PDB entry 9MT2 | electron microscopy, 2.90 A resolution | chains F and I of the 9 polymer chains in the assembly

Chain F (and I):
Molecule: Pre-glycoprotein polyprotein GP complex
Source organism: Mammarenavirus machupoense
Notes: chain I of this document is another copy of the same molecule, construct and numbering; everything in this record applies to it too
Reference sequence: Q8AZ57 (Q8AZ57_MACHU); numbering as in UniProt (aligned over 263-496)
Chain sequence (234 residues; row label = number of the first residue in the row):
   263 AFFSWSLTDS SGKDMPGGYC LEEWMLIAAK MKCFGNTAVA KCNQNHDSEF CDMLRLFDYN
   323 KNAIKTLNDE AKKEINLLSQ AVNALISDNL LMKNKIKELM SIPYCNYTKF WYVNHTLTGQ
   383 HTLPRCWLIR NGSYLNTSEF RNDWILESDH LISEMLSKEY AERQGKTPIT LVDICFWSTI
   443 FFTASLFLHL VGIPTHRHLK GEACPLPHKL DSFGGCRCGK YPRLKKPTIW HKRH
Unresolved in the structure: 263-279
Differences from the reference sequence: conflict A333 (Ser in Q8AZ57), A343 (Thr in Q8AZ57)
Disulfides: C282-C295, C304-C313, C367-C388
Glycans and other covalent adducts: N-acetylglucosamine (NAG) linked to N368, N376, N393, N398
Bound ions: Zn2+ site 1: H458, H460, C466, H496; Zn2+ site 2: H470, C478, C480 (shared with 1 residue of chain A)

How chain F and chain I interact:
Pairs across the interface (33):
  H308(F) - H308(I)
  D309(F) - N305(I)
  N351(F) - A346(I)  hydrogen bond (side chain-backbone)
  M354(F) - L339(I)  hydrophobic
  M354(F) - Q342(I)
  I358(F) - Y321(I)  hydrophobic
  I358(F) - L339(I)  hydrophobic
  L361(F) - K334(I)  hydrogen bond (backbone-side chain)
  L361(F) - I337(I)  hydrophobic
  L361(F) - L339(I)  hydrophobic
  M362(F) - Y321(I)  hydrophobic
  S415(F) - G427(I)  hydrogen bond (side chain-backbone)
  L418(F) - Q426(I)
  L418(F) - G427(I)
  L418(F) - K428(I)
  L418(F) - T429(I)
  L418(F) - P430(I)  hydrophobic
  S419(F) - Q426(I)
  E421(F) - I431(I)
  Y422(F) - Q426(I)
  Y422(F) - T429(I)  hydrogen bond (side chain-backbone)
  Y422(F) - P430(I)  hydrogen bond (side chain-backbone)
  Y422(F) - I431(I)
  Y422(F) - V434(I)
  R425(F) - I431(I)
  R425(F) - D435(I)  salt bridge
  Q426(F) - Q426(I)
  C437(F) - F438(I)  hydrophobic
  T441(F) - I442(I)
  F444(F) - T445(I)
  F444(F) - F449(I)  hydrophobic
  L448(F) - L452(I)  hydrophobic
  L452(F) - L452(I)  hydrophobic
Also at the interface, not in a pair above, chain F (21 interface residues in all): I414, H451
Also at the interface, not in a pair above, chain I (26 interface residues in all): N324, T328, A343, T432, L448

Summary:
The interface between chain F and chain I involves 21 residues on one side and 26 on the other; the contacts
include 5 hydrogen bonds and 1 salt bridge. Among the polar pairs are R425(F)-D435(I), N351(F)-A346(I) and
L361(F)-K334(I).
Both chains are Pre-glycoprotein polyprotein GP complex (Mammarenavirus machupoense). Entry 9MT2 (Structure of
the Machupo virus glycoprotein complex) was determined by electron microscopy.
